Entry 3R5H (X-ray diffraction, 2.20 A resolution); this record covers chains A and B.

[Chain A (and B)]
Molecule: Phosphoribosylaminoimidazole carboxylase, ATPase subunit
Source organism: Bacillus anthracis
Notes: EC 4.1.1.21; chain B of this document is another copy of the same molecule, construct and numbering; everything in this record applies to it too
Reference sequence: C3PBM5 (C3PBM5_BACAA); numbering as in UniProt (aligned over 1-383)
Chain sequence (389 residues; numbered -5 to 383; the number before each row is that of its first residue; numbers below 1 keep their minus sign (Gly-5 is residue -5)):
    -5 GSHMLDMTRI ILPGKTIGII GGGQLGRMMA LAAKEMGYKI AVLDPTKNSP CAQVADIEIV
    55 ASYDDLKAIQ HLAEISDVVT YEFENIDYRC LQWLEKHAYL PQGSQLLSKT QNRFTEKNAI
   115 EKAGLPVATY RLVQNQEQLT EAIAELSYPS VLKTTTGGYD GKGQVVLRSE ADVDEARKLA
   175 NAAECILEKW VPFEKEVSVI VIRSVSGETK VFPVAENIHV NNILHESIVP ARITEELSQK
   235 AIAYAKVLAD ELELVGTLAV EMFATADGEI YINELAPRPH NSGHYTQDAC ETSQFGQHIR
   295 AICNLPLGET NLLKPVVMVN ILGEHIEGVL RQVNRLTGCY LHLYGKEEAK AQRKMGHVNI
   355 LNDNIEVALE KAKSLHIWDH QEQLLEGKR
Disordered / not traced: -5 to 0 (chain B: -5 to 0, 378-383)
Construct notes: expression tag (-5 to 0)
Ion coordination: Mg2+: Glu268 (together with ADP)
Small-molecule neighbours:
  - ADP (adenosine-5'-diphosphate): Arg107, Ala122, Val145, Lys147, Asp154, Gly155, Gln158, Glu182, Lys183, Trp184, Val185, Phe187, Glu190, His213, Asn216, Phe257, Asn267, Glu268
  - 5-aminoimidazole ribonucleotide (AIR): Gly16, Gly17, Gln18, Leu19, Glu76, Glu78, Tyr153, Arg272, Lys340, Arg347

[Interface between chain A and chain B]
Contacting residue pairs (61):
  Leu6(A) - Leu324(B)
  Leu6(A) - Val327(B)  hydrophobic
  Pro7(A) - Leu337(B)  hydrophobic
  Arg21(A) - Lys28(B)  hydrogen bond (side chain-backbone)
  Leu25(A) - Leu25(B)  hydrophobic
  Leu25(A) - Glu29(B)
  Lys28(A) - Arg21(B)  hydrogen bond (backbone-side chain)
  Lys28(A) - Leu25(B)
  Lys28(A) - Gln47(B)  hydrogen bond (side chain-backbone)
  Lys28(A) - Leu337(B)
  Glu29(A) - Met22(B)
  Glu29(A) - Leu25(B)
  Glu29(A) - Gln281(B)  hydrogen bond
  Glu29(A) - Leu335(B)
  Glu29(A) - His336(B)  salt bridge
  Glu29(A) - Leu337(B)  hydrogen bond (backbone-backbone)
  Met30(A) - Leu335(B)
  Met30(A) - Leu337(B)
  Gly31(A) - Leu337(B)
  Gln47(A) - Lys28(B)  hydrogen bond (backbone-side chain)
  Gln47(A) - Asp50(B)
  Val48(A) - Lys28(B)
  Asp50(A) - Gln47(B)
  Gln281(A) - Glu29(B)  hydrogen bond
  Glu285(A) - Lys308(B)  salt bridge
  Glu285(A) - Tyr334(B)  hydrogen bond
  Glu285(A) - Leu355(B)
  Thr286(A) - Tyr334(B)
  Arg294(A) - Tyr334(B)
  Pro300(A) - Val327(B)
  Pro300(A) - Asn328(B)
  Pro300(A) - Leu330(B)
  Pro300(A) - Thr331(B)
  Gly302(A) - Tyr334(B)
  Glu303(A) - Tyr334(B)  hydrogen bond (backbone-side chain)
  Asn305(A) - Lys308(B)
  Leu307(A) - Leu307(B)  hydrophobic
  Lys308(A) - Glu285(B)  salt bridge
  Lys308(A) - Asn305(B)
  Leu324(A) - Leu6(B)
  Val327(A) - Leu6(B)  hydrophobic
  Val327(A) - Leu299(B)  hydrophobic
  Val327(A) - Pro300(B)
  Asn328(A) - Pro300(B)
  Leu330(A) - Pro300(B)
  Thr331(A) - Pro300(B)
  Tyr334(A) - Glu285(B)  hydrogen bond
  Tyr334(A) - Thr286(B)  hydrogen bond
  Tyr334(A) - Arg294(B)
  Tyr334(A) - Gly302(B)
  Tyr334(A) - Glu303(B)  hydrogen bond (side chain-backbone)
  Leu335(A) - Pro7(B)  hydrophobic
  Leu335(A) - Glu29(B)
  Leu335(A) - Met30(B)
  His336(A) - Glu29(B)  salt bridge
  Leu337(A) - Pro7(B)  hydrophobic
  Leu337(A) - Lys28(B)
  Leu337(A) - Glu29(B)  hydrogen bond (backbone-backbone)
  Leu337(A) - Met30(B)
  Leu337(A) - Gly31(B)
  Leu355(A) - Glu285(B)
Also at the interface, not in a pair above, chain A (37 interface residues in all): Ile4, Met22, Leu299, Arg329, Gly332, Cys333
Also at the interface, not in a pair above, chain B (35 interface residues in all): Ile4, Arg329, Cys333

[Summary]
37 residues of chain A and 35 residues of chain B are in contact, with 13 hydrogen bonds and 4 salt bridges.
Polar pairs include Glu29(A)-His336(B), Glu285(A)-Lys308(B) and Arg21(A)-Lys28(B). Ligands of chain A: ADP and
5-aminoimidazole ribonucleotide.
Both chains are Phosphoribosylaminoimidazole carboxylase, ATPase subunit (Bacillus anthracis). Entry 3R5H
(Crystal Structure of ADP-AIR complex of purK: N5-carboxyaminoimidazole ribonucleotide synthetase) was
determined by X-ray diffraction, deposited together with 3V4S, 4DLK and 3QFF.
